PDB entry 6O7W | electron microscopy, 7.00 A resolution (low resolution: residue-level contacts below are approximate; hydrogen-bond / salt-bridge calls are withheld) | chains a and e of the 31 polymer chains in the assembly

[Chain a]
Name: V-type proton ATPase subunit a, Golgi isoform
Organism: Saccharomyces cerevisiae (strain ATCC 204508 / S288c)
UniProt: P37296 (STV1_YEAST); numbering as in UniProt (aligned over 1-890)
Amino-acid sequence (890 residues; numbered 1 to 890; the number before each row is that of its first residue):
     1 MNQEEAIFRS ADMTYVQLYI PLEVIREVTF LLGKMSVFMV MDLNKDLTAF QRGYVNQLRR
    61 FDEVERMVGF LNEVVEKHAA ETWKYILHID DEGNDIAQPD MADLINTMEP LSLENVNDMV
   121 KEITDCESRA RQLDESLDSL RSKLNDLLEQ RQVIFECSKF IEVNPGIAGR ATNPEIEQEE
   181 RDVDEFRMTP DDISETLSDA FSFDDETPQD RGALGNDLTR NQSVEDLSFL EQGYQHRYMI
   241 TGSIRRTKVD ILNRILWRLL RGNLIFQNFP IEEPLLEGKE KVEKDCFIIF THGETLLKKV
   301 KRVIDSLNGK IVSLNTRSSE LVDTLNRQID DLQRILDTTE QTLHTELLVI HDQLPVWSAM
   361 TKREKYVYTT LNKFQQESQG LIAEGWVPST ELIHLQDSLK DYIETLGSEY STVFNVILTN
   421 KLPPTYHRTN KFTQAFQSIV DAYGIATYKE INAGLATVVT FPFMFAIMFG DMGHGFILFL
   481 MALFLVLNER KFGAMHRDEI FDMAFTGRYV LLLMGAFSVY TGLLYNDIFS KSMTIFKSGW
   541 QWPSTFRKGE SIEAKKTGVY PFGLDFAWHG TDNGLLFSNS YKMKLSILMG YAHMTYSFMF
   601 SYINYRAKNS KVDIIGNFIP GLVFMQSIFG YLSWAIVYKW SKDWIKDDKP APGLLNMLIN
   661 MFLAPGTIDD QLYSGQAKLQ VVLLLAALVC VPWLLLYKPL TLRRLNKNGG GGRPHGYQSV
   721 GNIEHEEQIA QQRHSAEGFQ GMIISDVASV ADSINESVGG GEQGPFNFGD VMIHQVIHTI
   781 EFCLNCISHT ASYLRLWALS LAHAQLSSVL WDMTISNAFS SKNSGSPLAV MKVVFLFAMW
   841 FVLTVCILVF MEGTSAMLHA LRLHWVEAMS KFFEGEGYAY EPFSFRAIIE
Disordered / not traced: 1-15, 36-57, 79-110, 164-237, 273-281, 417-452, 708-765, 872-890
Curated features (UniProtKB/Swiss-Prot):
  - modified residue: Met1 (N-acetylmethionine), Ser223 (Phosphoserine), Ser228 (Phosphoserine)

[Chain e]
Name: V-type proton ATPase subunit e
Organism: Saccharomyces cerevisiae (strain ATCC 204508 / S288c)
UniProt: Q3E7B6 (VA0E_YEAST); residues 1-73 here = UniProt positions 1-73
Amino-acid sequence (73 residues; numbered 1 to 73; the number before each row is that of its first residue):
     1 MSSFYTVVGV FIVVSAMSVL FWIMAPKNNQ AVWRSTVILT LAMMFLMWAI TFLCQLHPLV
    61 APRRSDLRPE FAE
Disordered / not traced: 1-3, 68-73

[Chain a / chain e interface]
Contacting residue pairs (17):
  Glu550(a) with Arg64(e); Ser65(e)
  Ser551(a) with Arg64(e)
  Ile552(a) with Pro62(e); Arg63(e); Arg64(e)
  Glu553(a) with Pro62(e)
  Ala554(a) with Pro62(e)
  Gly563(a) with Thr51(e)
  Ala567(a) with Pro62(e)
  Gly570(a) with Arg64(e)
  Thr571(a) with Arg63(e)
  Asp572(a) with Arg63(e)
  Asn573(a) with Arg63(e)
  Trp640(a) with Leu53(e)
  Lys642(a) with His57(e)
  Asp643(a) with His57(e)
Also at the interface, not in a pair above, chain a (18 interface residues in all): Leu455, Gly549, Val559, Tyr581
Also at the interface, not in a pair above, chain e (11 interface residues in all): Ser35, Cys54, Gln55, Ala61

[Overview]
The interface between chain a and chain e involves 18 residues on one side and 11 on the other.
Here chain a is V-type proton ATPase subunit a, Golgi isoform and chain e is V-type proton ATPase subunit e,
both from Saccharomyces cerevisiae (strain ATCC 204508 / S288c). Entry 6O7W (Saccharomyces cerevisiae V-ATPase
Stv1-V1VO State 2) was determined by electron microscopy, deposited together with 6O7T, 6O7U, 6O7V and 6O7X.
